Entry 9CEB (electron microscopy, 2.50 A resolution); this record covers chains O and P of the 28 polymer chains in the assembly.

Chain O (and P):
Name: Proteasome subunit beta
From: Mycobacterium tuberculosis
Notes: EC 3.4.25.1; chain P of this document is another copy of the same molecule, construct and numbering; everything in this record applies to it too
UniProtKB: P9WHT9 (PSB_MYCTU); residues 1-234 here correspond to UniProt positions 58-291 (UniProt number = residue number + 57)
Sequence (234 residues; numbered 1 to 234; the number before each row is that of its first residue):
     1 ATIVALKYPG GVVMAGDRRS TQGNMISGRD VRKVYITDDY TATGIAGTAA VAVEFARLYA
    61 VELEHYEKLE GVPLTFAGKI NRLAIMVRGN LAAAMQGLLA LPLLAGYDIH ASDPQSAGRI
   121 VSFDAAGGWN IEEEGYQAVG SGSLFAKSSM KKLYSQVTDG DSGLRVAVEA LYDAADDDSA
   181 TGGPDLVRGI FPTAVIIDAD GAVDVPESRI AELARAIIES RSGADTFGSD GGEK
Not modelled in the structure: 223-234
Differences from the reference sequence: engineered mutation Ala1 (Thr58 in P9WHT9)
Reported in the primary citation:
  - conformationally variable residues (helix shift, loop rearrangement): Ala46, Gly47, Thr48, Ala49 to Glu70
  - contacts within the chain: Lys33-Gly47
  - mutagenesis - T1A: decreased catalytic activity (citing earlier work)
  - catalytic residues: Asp17, Lys33 (citing earlier work)
  - mutagenesis - V53Q: increased catalytic activity
  - mutagenesis - Y35F: decreased catalytic activity
  - mutagenesis - A92G/A93G/A94G, A100S: abolished catalytic activity

How chain O and chain P interact:
Pairs across the interface (23):
  Asn24(O) with Asp178(P); Ser179(P), hydrogen bond (backbone-backbone); Ala180(P)
  Ile26(O) with Asp176(P); Asp177(P), hydrogen bond (backbone-backbone); Asp178(P); Ser179(P)
  Arg29(O) with Asp176(P), salt bridge
  Phe145(O) with Met25(P), hydrophobic
  Asp176(O) with Ile26(P); Arg29(P), salt bridge; Arg188(P), salt bridge
  Asp177(O) with Met25(P); Ile26(P), hydrogen bond (backbone-backbone)
  Asp178(O) with Asn24(P)
  Ser179(O) with Asn24(P), hydrogen bond (backbone-backbone); Ser179(P)
  Ala180(O) with Asn24(P)
  Val187(O) with Arg221(P); Ser222(P)
  Arg188(O) with Asp176(P), salt bridge
  Arg221(O) with Val187(P)
  Ser222(O) with Val187(P)
Other interface residues (no listed pair), chain O (18 interface residues in all): Arg19, Met25, Tyr172, Ala175, Ile218
Other interface residues (no listed pair), chain P (17 interface residues in all): Phe145, Tyr172, Ala175, Ile218

Overview:
Chain O and chain P form an interface of 18 and 17 residues respectively, with 4 hydrogen bonds and 4 salt
bridges. Polar pairs include Arg29(O)-Asp176(P), Asp176(O)-Arg188(P) and Asn24(O)-Ser179(P). From the paper:
catalytic residues Asp17(O) and Lys33(O); T1A and Y35F of chain O reduce catalytic activity; 5 substitutions
were tested in all.
Both chains are Proteasome subunit beta (Mycobacterium tuberculosis). Entry 9CEB (20S Proteasome core particle
beta-T1A mutant) was determined by electron microscopy together with 9CE5, 9CE7, 9CE8, 9CEE and 9CEG from the
same study.
